Entry 7E7I (electron microscopy, 3.30 A resolution); this record covers chain A.

[Chain A]
Name: Retinal-specific phospholipid-transporting ATPase ABCA4
Source organism: Homo sapiens
Notes: EC 7.6.2.1
UniProt: P78363 (ABCA4_HUMAN); numbering as in UniProt (aligned over 1-2273)
Amino-acid sequence (2317 residues; each row starts with the number of its first residue; numbers below 1 keep their minus sign (Met-20 is residue -20)):
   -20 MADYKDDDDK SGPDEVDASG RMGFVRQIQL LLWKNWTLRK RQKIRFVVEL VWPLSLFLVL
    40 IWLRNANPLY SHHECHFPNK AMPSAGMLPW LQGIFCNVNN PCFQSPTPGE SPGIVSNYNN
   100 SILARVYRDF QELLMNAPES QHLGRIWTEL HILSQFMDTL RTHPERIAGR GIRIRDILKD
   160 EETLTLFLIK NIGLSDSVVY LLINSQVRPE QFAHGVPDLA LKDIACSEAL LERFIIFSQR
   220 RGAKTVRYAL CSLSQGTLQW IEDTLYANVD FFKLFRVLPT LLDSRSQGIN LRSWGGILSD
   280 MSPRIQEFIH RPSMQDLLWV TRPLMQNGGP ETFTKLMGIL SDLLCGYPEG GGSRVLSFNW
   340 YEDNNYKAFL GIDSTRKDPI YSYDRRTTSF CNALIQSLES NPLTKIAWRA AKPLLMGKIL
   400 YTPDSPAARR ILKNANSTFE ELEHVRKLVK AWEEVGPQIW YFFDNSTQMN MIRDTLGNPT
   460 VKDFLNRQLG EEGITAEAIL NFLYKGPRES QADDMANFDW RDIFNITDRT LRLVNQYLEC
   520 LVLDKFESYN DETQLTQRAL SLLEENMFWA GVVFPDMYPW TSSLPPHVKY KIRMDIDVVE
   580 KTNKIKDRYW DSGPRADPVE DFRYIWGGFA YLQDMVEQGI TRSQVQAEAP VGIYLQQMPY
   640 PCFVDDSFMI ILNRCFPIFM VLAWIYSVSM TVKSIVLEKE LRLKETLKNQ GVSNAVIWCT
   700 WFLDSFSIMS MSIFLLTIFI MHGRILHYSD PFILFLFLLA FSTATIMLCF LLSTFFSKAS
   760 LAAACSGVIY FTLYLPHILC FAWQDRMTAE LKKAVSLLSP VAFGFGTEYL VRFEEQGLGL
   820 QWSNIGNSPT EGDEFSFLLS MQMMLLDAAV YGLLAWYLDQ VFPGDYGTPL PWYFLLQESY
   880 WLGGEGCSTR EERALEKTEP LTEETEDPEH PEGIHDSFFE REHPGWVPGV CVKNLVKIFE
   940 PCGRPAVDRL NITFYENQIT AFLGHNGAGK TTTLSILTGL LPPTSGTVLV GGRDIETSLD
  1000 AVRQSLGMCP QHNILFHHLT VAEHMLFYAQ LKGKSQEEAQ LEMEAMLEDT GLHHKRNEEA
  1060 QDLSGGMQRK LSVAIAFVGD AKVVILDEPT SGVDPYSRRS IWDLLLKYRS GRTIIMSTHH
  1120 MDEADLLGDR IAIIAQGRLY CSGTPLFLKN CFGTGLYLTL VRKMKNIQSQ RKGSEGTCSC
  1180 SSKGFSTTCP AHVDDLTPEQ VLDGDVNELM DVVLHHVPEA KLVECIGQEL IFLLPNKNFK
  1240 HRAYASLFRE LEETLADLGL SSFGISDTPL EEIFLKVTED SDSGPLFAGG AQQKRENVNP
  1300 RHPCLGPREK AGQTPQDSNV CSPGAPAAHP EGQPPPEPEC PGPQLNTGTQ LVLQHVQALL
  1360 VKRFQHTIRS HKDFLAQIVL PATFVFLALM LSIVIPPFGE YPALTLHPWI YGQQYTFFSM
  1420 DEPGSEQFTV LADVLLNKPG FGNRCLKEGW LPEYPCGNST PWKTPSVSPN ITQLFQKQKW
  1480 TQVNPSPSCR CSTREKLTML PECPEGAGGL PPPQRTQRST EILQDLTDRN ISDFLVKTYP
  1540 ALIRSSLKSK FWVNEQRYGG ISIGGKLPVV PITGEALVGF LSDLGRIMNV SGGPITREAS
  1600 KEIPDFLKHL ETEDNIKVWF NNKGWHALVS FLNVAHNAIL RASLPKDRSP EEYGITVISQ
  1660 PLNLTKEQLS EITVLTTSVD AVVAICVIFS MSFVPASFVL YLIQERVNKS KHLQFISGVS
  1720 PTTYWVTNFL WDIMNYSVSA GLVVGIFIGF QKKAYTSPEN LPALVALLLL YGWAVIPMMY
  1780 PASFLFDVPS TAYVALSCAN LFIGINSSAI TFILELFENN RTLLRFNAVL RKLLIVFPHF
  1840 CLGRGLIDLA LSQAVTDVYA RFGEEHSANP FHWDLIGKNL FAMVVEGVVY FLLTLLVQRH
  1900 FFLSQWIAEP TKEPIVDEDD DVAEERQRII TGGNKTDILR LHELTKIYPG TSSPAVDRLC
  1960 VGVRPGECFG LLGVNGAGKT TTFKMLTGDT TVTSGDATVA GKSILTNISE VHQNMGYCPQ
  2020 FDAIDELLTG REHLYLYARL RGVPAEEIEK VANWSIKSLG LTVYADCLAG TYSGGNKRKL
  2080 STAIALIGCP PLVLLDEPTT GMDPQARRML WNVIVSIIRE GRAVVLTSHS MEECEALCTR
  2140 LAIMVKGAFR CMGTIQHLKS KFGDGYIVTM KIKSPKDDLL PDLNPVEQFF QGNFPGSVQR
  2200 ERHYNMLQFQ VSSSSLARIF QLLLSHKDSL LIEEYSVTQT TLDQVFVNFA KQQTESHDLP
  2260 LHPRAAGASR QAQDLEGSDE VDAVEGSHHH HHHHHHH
Disordered / not traced: -20 to 0, 164-208, 225-230, 240-243, 457-459, 493-495, 862-914, 938-944, 1165-1198, 1280-1340, 1902-1913, 2173-2178, 2225-2231, 2253-2296
Sequence notes: expression tag (-20 to 0, 2274-2296)
Disulfides: Cys54-Cys81, Cys75-Cys324, Cys370-Cys519, Cys641-Cys1490, Cys1444-Cys1455, Cys1488-Cys1502
Covalent attachments: N-acetylglucosamine (NAG) linked to Asn98, Asn444, Asn504, Asn1457, Asn1469, Asn1588, Asn1662; glycan linked to Asn415, Asn1529
Residues lining bound ligands:
  - 1,2-Distearoyl-sn-glycerophosphoethanolamine (3PE), molecule 1: Gln21, Ile23, Arg24, Trp31, Leu661, Ile664, Tyr665, Ser668, Met669, Lys672, Ala762, Val767, Phe770, His1017, Thr1790
  - 1,2-Distearoyl-sn-glycerophosphoethanolamine (3PE), molecule 2: Leu760, Ala763, Cys764, Val767, Phe770, Thr771, Leu774, His1365, Ser1369, Lys1371, Asp1372, Leu1374, Ala1375, Leu1379, Phe1383, Phe1688, Leu1699, Gln1703, Pro1788, Ser1789, Tyr1792, Val1793, Ser1796, Cys1797, Leu1800
Swiss-Prot annotation at these positions:
  - region: Val2244 to Ala2249 (Essential for ATP binding and ATPase activity)
  - binding site (Mg(2+)): Ser336, Asn338, Thr970, Thr1979
  - binding site (an N-all-trans-retinylidenephosphatidylethanolamine): Arg587, Arg653
  - binding site (ATP): Phe938, Gly966, Lys969, Thr971, Gln1010, Lys1054, Gly1064, Gly1065, His1118, Asn1974, Gly1975, Lys1978, Thr1979, Thr1980, Gly2073
  - site: Lys1309 (Cleavage)
  - modified residue: Thr901 (Phosphothreonine), Ser1185 (Phosphoserine), Thr1313 (Phosphothreonine), Ser1317 (Phosphoserine)
  - glycosylation (N-linked (GlcNAc...) asparagine): Asn98, Asn415, Asn444, Asn504, Asn1469, Asn1529, Asn1588, Asn1662
  - natural variant: Leu11 (L11P: In FFM), Lys13 to Trp15 (deletion: In STGD1), Asn14 (N14K: In STGD1; uncertain significance), Arg18 (R18P: In STGD1; uncertain significance; R18W: In STGD1), Gln21 to Asp2273 (deletion: In STGD1; uncertain significance), Arg24 (R24H: In STGD1; uncertain significance), Glu53 to Asp2273 (deletion: In CORD3; uncertain significance), Cys54 (C54Y: In STGD1), His55 (H55R: In CORD3; uncertain significance), Asn58 (N58K: In STGD1), Ala60 (A60E: In STGD1; A60T: In STGD1; A60V: In STGD1), Ser63 (S63P: In CORD3; uncertain significance), 314 further natural variant entries in UniProt
  - mutagenesis: Tyr345 (Y345A: Loss of N-Ret-PE-stimulated ATPase activity. No effect on basal ATPase activity; Y345C: Loss of N-Ret-PE-stimulated ATPase activity. No effect on basal ATPase activity ...), Arg587 (R587A: Loss of N-Ret-PE-stimulated ATPase activity. No effect on basal ATPase activity. Decreased N-retinylidene-phosphatidylethanolamine flippase activity ...), Gly863 (Reduced retinal-stimulated ATP hydrolysis), Pro940 (P940R: Decreases 11-cis-Retinal binding affinity by 50%), Asn965 (N965A: No significant effect on basal ATPase activity. Decreased N-Ret-PE-stimulated ATPase activity; N965D/K: Decreased N-Ret-PE binding to 50%-63% of wild-type values ...), Gly966 (G966D: Abolishes basal and retinal-stimulated ATP hydrolysis), Lys969 (K969M: Abolishes basal and retinal-stimulated ATP hydrolysis; K969M: Inhibits ATPase activity; when associated with M-1978. Decreases translocase activity; when associated with M-1978 ...), Glu1087 (E1087Q: Severely decreased basal ATPase activity and loss of N-Ret-PE-stimulated ATPase activity. Does not affect protein folding; when associated with Q-2096 ...), Cys1502 (C1502R: Moderately decreased protein abundance. Moderately decreased ATPase activity. Moderately decreased phospholipid translocase activity), Gln1703 (Q1703K: Decreased solubility. Loss of cytoplasmic vesicle localization. Severely decreased basal and N-Ret-PE-induced ATPase activity ...), His1838 (H1838R: Severely decreases solubility. Loss of cytoplasmic vesicle localization. Decreases basal ATPase activity below 50%. Severe decrease of N-Ret-PE-induced stimulation in ATPase activity ...), Asn1974 (N1974D/K/Y: Decreased basal ATPase activity and loss of N-Ret-PE-stimulated ATPase activity; N1974D: Decreased N-Ret-PE binding to 25% of wild-type values ...), 6 further mutagenesis entries in UniProt
From the paper describing this entry:
  - binding site for 1,2-Distearoyl-sn-glycerophosphoethanolamine: Gln21, Arg24, Lys672, His1017, Lys1371, Gln1703
  - mutagenesis - R24A/K672A/H1017A: decreased catalytic activity
  - mutagenesis - K1371A/Q1703A: unchanged catalytic activity
  - mutagenesis - R587A, R587A/R653C, R653C, E1087Q/E2096Q: abolished catalytic activity
  - catalytic residues: Glu1087, Glu2096
  - mutagenesis - W339A/Y340A, W339E/Y340E, Y345A/F348A, Y345E/F348E, S1677E/I1812E: abolished catalytic activity on ATR
  - mutagenesis - S1677A/I1812A: unchanged catalytic activity on ATR

[Summary]
Chain A binds 1,2-Distearoyl-sn-glycerophosphoethanolamine. N-acetylglucosamine is covalently linked to Asn98,
Asn444, Asn504, Asn1457, Asn1469 and Asn1588 and 1 more. The paper reports catalytic residues Glu1087 and
Glu2096; W339A/Y340A, W339E/Y340E and Y345A/F348A, among others, abolish catalytic activity on ATR; 12
substitutions were tested in all.
Chain A is Retinal-specific phospholipid-transporting ATPase ABCA4 (Homo sapiens); the structure, Cryo-EM
structure of human ABCA4 in the apo state, was determined by electron microscopy (same publication as 7E7O and
7E7Q).
